Entry 6UTI (electron microscopy, 3.40 A resolution); this record covers chains Q and R of the 28 polymer chains in the assembly.

[Chain Q (and R)]
Name: Proteasome subunit alpha
Organism: Thermoplasma acidophilum
Notes: EC 3.4.25.1; chain R of this document is another copy of the same molecule, construct and numbering; everything in this record applies to it too
UniProt: P25156 (PSA_THEAC); numbering as in UniProt (aligned over 7-233)
Amino-acid sequence (227 residues; each row starts with the number of its first residue):
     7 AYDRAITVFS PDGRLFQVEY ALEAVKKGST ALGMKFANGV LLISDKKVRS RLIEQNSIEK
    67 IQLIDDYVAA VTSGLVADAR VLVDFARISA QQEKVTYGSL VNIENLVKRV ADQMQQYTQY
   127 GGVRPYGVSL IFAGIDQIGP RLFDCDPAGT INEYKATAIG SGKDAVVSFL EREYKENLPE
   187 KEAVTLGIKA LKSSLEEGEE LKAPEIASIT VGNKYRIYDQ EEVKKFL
Differences from the reference sequence: engineered mutation L28 (Arg in P25156)
UniProt features mapped onto this chain:
  - mutagenesis: K66 (K66A: Prevents PAN to associate with the proteasome and stimulate gate opening), L81 (L81A/E/G: Prevents PAN to stimulate gate opening), V82 (V82A: No effect on PAN's ability to stimulate gate opening; V82D/G: Prevents PAN to stimulate gate opening)
What the authors report for this chain:
  - mutagenesis - K66A: abolished binding to activators (citing earlier work)

[How chain Q and chain R interact]
Pairs across the interface (46):
  Y8(Q) - D9(R)  hydrogen bond
  Y8(Q) - R10(R)
  I12(Q) - R130(R)
  T13(Q) - R130(R)
  V14(Q) - R10(R)
  V14(Q) - Q23(R)
  F15(Q) - Q23(R)  hydrogen bond (backbone-side chain)
  F15(Q) - Y26(R)
  F15(Q) - R130(R)
  F15(Q) - P131(R)
  S16(Q) - Y26(R)
  P17(Q) - E29(R)
  D18(Q) - E29(R)
  D18(Q) - K33(R)
  G19(Q) - A30(R)
  L21(Q) - L81(R)  hydrophobic
  L21(Q) - R130(R)
  K114(Q) - R86(R)
  Q121(Q) - A83(R)
  Q121(Q) - D84(R)  hydrogen bond
  Q121(Q) - V87(R)
  T124(Q) - R130(R)  hydrogen bond (backbone-side chain)
  Q125(Q) - Y123(R)
  Q125(Q) - R130(R)
  Q125(Q) - Y132(R)
  Y126(Q) - Y123(R)
  Y126(Q) - G128(R)
  G127(Q) - G128(R)  hydrogen bond (backbone-backbone)
  A154(Q) - A83(R)
  G155(Q) - R86(R)  hydrogen bond (backbone-side chain)
  T156(Q) - V82(R)
  T156(Q) - R86(R)
  I157(Q) - R86(R)
  N158(Q) - S63(R)
  E159(Q) - I59(R)
  E159(Q) - E60(R)  hydrogen bond (backbone-backbone)
  E159(Q) - S63(R)
  Y160(Q) - L58(R)
  Y160(Q) - I59(R)  hydrophobic
  K161(Q) - L58(R)  hydrogen bond (backbone-backbone)
  A162(Q) - L58(R)
  E177(Q) - S56(R)  hydrogen bond
  E177(Q) - R57(R)
  E177(Q) - L58(R)
  Y180(Q) - R57(R)  hydrogen bond (backbone-side chain)
  Y180(Q) - L58(R)  hydrophobic
Interface residues without a listed pair, chain Q (29 interface residues in all): A117, L176
Interface residues without a listed pair, chain R (25 interface residues in all): V129

[Summary]
29 residues of chain Q face 25 of chain R across their interface; the contacts include 10 hydrogen bonds.
Polar contacts include Y8(Q)-D9(R), F15(Q)-Q23(R) and Q121(Q)-D84(R). UniProt lists 3 mutagenesis sites on
chain Q. From the paper: K66A of chain Q abolishes binding to activators.
Chain Q and chain R are both Proteasome subunit alpha (Thermoplasma acidophilum); the structure, Allosteric
coupling between alpha-rings of 20S proteasome, 20S proteasome with singly capped PAN complex, was determined
by electron microscopy (same publication as 6UTF, 6UTG, 6UTH and 6UTJ).
